PDB entry 5YGC | X-ray diffraction, 2.00 A resolution | chain A

# Chain A
Protein: GH18329p
Organism: Drosophila melanogaster
UniProtKB: Q9VQ91 (Q9VQ91_DROME); residue numbers follow UniProt; this construct covers 259-479
Sequence (223 residues; numbered 257 to 479; the number before each row is that of its first residue):
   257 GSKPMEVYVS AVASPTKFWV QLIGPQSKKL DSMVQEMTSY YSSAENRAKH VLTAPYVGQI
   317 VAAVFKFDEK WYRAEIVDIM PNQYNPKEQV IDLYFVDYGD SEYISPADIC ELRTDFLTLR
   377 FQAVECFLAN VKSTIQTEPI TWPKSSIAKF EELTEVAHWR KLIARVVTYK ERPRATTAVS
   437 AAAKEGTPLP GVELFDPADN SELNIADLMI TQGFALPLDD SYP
Disordered / not traced: 257, 428-442, 475-479
Construct notes: expression tag (257-258)
From the paper describing this entry:
  - mutagenesis - D287A (Kd 0.054 uM): unchanged binding to Piwi-R10me2s
  - mutagenesis - D287A (Kd 0.62 uM): unchanged binding to Piwi-unme
  - specificity-determining residues: Asp348, Asp356, Tyr359 (by similarity / conservation)

# In short
From the paper: D287A leaves binding to Piwi-R10me2s unchanged; specificity determinants Asp348, Asp356 and
Tyr359.
Chain A is GH18329p (Drosophila melanogaster); the structure, Crystal structure of Drosophila melanogaster
Papi extended Tudor domain, was determined by X-ray diffraction (same publication as 5YGB, 5YGD and 5YGF).
